PDB entry 4TZ4 | X-ray diffraction, 3.01 A resolution | chains A and C

# Chain A
Protein: DNA damage-binding protein 1
From: Homo sapiens
Reference sequence: Q16531 (DDB1_HUMAN); residue numbers follow UniProt; this construct covers 2-1140
Amino-acid sequence (1146 residues; row label = number of the first residue in the row):
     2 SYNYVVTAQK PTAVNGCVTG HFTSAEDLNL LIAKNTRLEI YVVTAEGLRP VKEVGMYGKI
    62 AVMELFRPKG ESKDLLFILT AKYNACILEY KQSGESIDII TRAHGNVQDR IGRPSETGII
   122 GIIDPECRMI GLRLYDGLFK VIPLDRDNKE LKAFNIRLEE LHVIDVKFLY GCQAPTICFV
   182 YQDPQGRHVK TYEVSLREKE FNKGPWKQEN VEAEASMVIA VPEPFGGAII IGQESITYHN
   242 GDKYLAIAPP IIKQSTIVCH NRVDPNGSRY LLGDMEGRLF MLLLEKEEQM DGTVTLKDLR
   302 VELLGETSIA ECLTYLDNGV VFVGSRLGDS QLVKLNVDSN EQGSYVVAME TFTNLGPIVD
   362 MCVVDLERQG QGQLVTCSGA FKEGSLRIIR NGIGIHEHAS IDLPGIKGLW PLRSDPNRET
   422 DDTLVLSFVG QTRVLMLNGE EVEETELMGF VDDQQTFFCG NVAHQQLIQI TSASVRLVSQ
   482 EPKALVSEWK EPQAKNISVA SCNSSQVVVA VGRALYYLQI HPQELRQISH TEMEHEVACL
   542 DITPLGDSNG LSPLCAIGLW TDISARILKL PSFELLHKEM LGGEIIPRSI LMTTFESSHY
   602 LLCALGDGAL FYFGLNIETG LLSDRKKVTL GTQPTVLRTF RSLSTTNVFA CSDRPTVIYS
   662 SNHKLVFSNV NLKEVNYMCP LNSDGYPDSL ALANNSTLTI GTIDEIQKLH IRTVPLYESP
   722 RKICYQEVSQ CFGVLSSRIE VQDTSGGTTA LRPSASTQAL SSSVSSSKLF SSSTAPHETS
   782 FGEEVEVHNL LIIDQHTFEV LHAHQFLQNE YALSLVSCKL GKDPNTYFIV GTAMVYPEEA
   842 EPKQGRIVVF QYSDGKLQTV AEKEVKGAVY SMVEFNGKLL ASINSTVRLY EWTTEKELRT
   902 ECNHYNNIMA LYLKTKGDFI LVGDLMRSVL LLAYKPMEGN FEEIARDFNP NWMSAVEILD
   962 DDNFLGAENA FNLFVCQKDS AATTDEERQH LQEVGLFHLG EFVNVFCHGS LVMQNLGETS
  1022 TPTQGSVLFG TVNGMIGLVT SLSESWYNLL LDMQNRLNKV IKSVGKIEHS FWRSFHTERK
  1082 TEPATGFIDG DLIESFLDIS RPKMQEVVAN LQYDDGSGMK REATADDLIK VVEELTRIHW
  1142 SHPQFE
Unresolved in the structure: 47-48, 94-96, 210, 288-295, 338-341, 369-371, 418-419, 536-537, 547-550, 561, 577, 585, 626, 644, 662, 745-748, 768-783, 981-986, 1014-1023, 1079-1080, 1118-1120
Disulfide bonds: Cys18-Cys313
Differences from the reference sequence: expression tag (1141-1147)
UniProt features mapped onto this chain:
  - modified residue: Ser2 (N-acetylserine), Lys1067 (N6-acetyllysine), Thr1125 (Phosphothreonine)
  - cross-link: Lys1121 (Glycyl lysine isopeptide (Lys-Gly) (interchain with G-Cter in SUMO2))
  - natural variant: Asp184 to Gln186 (deletion: In WHIKERS), Arg188 (R188Q: In WHIKERS; R188W: In WHIKERS), Glu213 (E213K: In WHIKERS), Phe429 (F429V: In WHIKERS)
  - mutagenesis: Tyr316 to Asn319 (Impairs interaction with DDA1), Glu537 (E537A: Slightly impairs interaction with CUL4A), Trp561 (W561A: Strongly impairs interaction with CUL4A), Glu840 to Glu842 (Impairs interaction with AMBRA1, DTL, DET1, DCAF1, DCAF5, DCAF11 and DCAF8), Met910 to Tyr913 (Impairs interaction with AMBRA1, DTL and DCAF5), Trp953 (W953A: Impairs interaction with AMBRA1, ERCC8, DCAF5 and DCAF11)

# Chain C
Protein: Protein cereblon
From: Homo sapiens
Reference sequence: Q96SW2 (CRBN_HUMAN); residues 48-428 here correspond to UniProt positions 47-427 (UniProt number = residue number - 1)
Amino-acid sequence (381 residues; numbered 48 to 428; the number before each row is that of its first residue):
    48 NFDTSLPTSH TYLGADMEEF HGRTLHDDDS CQVIPVLPQV MMILIPGQTL PLQLFHPQEV
   108 SMVRNLIQKD RTFAVLAYSN VQEREAQFGT TAEIYAYREE QDFGIEIVKV KAIGRQRFKV
   168 LELRTQSDGI QQAKVQILPE CVLPSTMSAV QLESLNKCQI FPSKPVSRED QCSYKWWQKY
   228 QKRKFHCANL TSWPRWLYSL YDAETLMDRI KKQLREWDEN LKDDSLPSNP IDFSYRVAAC
   288 LPIDDVLRIQ LLKIGSAIQR LRCELDIMNK CTSLCCKQCQ ETEITTKNEI FSLSLCGPMA
   348 AYVNPHGYVH ETLTVYKACN LNLIGRPSTE HSWFPGYAWT VAQCKICASH IGWKFTATKK
   408 DMSPQKFWGL TRSALLPTIP D
Unresolved in the structure: 127-131, 173-175, 214-219, 266-271
Bound ions: Zn2+: Cys323, Cys326, Cys391, Cys394
Ligand contacts: S-Lenalidomide (LVY): Val350, Asn351, Pro352, His353, His357, His378, Ser379, Trp380, Trp386, Trp400, Phe402

# Interface between chain A and chain C
Pairs across the interface (82; chain A residue first):
  Asn16(A) - Glu200(C)
  Ala62(A) - Glu200(C)
  Glu117(A) - Gln206(C)
  Glu117(A) - Ile207(C)
  Thr118(A) - Asn203(C)  hydrogen bond (side chain-backbone)
  His163(A) - Ile207(C)
  Ile165(A) - Lys204(C)
  Ile165(A) - Ile207(C)  hydrophobic
  Gln183(A) - Ile207(C)
  Gln183(A) - Phe208(C)
  Gln183(A) - Pro209(C)
  Arg188(A) - Ile207(C)  hydrogen bond (side chain-backbone)
  Arg188(A) - Phe208(C)
  Arg188(A) - Pro209(C)
  Ala214(A) - Pro209(C)
  Glu215(A) - Pro209(C)
  Ser217(A) - Lys204(C)
  Met218(A) - Lys204(C)
  Ile258(A) - Lys204(C)
  Val259(A) - Ser201(C)
  Val259(A) - Leu202(C)  hydrophobic
  Val259(A) - Lys204(C)
  Met276(A) - Leu202(C)  hydrophobic
  Glu312(A) - Leu199(C)
  Glu312(A) - Glu200(C)
  Glu312(A) - Ser201(C)  hydrogen bond
  Arg327(A) - Leu199(C)
  Leu328(A) - Leu237(C)  hydrophobic
  Pro358(A) - Leu237(C)  hydrophobic
  Val360(A) - Asn236(C)
  Val360(A) - Thr238(C)
  Phe382(A) - Asn236(C)
  Arg722(A) - Asn236(C)  hydrogen bond (side chain-backbone)
  Arg722(A) - Thr238(C)  hydrogen bond (side chain-backbone)
  Arg722(A) - Ser239(C)
  Arg722(A) - Trp240(C)
  Glu787(A) - Arg242(C)  salt bridge
  Tyr812(A) - Pro241(C)
  Tyr812(A) - Trp243(C)
  Leu814(A) - Pro241(C)  hydrophobic
  Leu814(A) - Trp243(C)  hydrophobic
  Val836(A) - Trp243(C)
  Pro838(A) - Gln225(C)
  Glu839(A) - Tyr221(C)
  Ala841(A) - Leu247(C)
  Ala841(A) - Arg256(C)
  Glu842(A) - Leu247(C)
  Glu842(A) - Arg256(C)  salt bridge
  Pro843(A) - Trp243(C)  hydrophobic
  Tyr871(A) - Trp243(C)
  Met910(A) - Leu244(C)  hydrophobic
  Met910(A) - Tyr248(C)
  Met910(A) - Arg309(C)
  Leu912(A) - Trp240(C)
  Leu912(A) - Leu244(C)  hydrophobic
  Tyr913(A) - Trp240(C)
  Leu926(A) - Thr193(C)
  Leu926(A) - Tyr245(C)  hydrophobic
  Leu926(A) - Tyr248(C)  hydrophobic
  Met927(A) - Leu190(C)  hydrophobic
  Met927(A) - Tyr248(C)  hydrophobic
  Met927(A) - Ser303(C)
  Met927(A) - Ile305(C)  hydrophobic
  Met927(A) - Gln306(C)
  Ser929(A) - Gln306(C)
  Pro951(A) - Cys188(C)  hydrogen bond (backbone-side chain)
  Pro951(A) - Leu190(C)
  Pro951(A) - Ser303(C)
  Pro951(A) - Gln306(C)
  Asn952(A) - Leu190(C)
  Trp953(A) - Leu190(C)
  Trp953(A) - Pro191(C)  hydrogen bond (side chain-backbone)
  Trp953(A) - Ser192(C)  hydrogen bond (side chain-backbone)
  Trp953(A) - Thr193(C)
  Trp953(A) - Tyr248(C)
  Asn970(A) - Ala196(C)
  Phe972(A) - Ala196(C)
  Asn1005(A) - Leu237(C)  hydrogen bond (side chain-backbone)
  Asn1005(A) - Thr238(C)
  Asn1005(A) - Ser239(C)
  Val1033(A) - Val197(C)  hydrophobic
  Val1033(A) - Leu237(C)
Other interface residues (no listed pair), chain A (57 interface residues in all): Gly119, Val164, Asp166, Thr257, Ser720, Lys723, Ala834, Ala869, Asp925, Phe949, Ser955, Phe1003
Other interface residues (no listed pair), chain C (39 interface residues in all): Cys205, His233, Ala235

# Overview
57 residues of chain A face 39 of chain C across their interface; the contacts include 9 hydrogen bonds and 2
salt bridges. Polar contacts include Glu787(A)-Arg242(C), Glu842(A)-Arg256(C) and Thr118(A)-Asn203(C). Chain C
binds S-Lenalidomide. Curated annotation (UniProt) lists 14 mutagenesis sites on chain A.
Chain A is DNA damage-binding protein 1 and chain C is Protein cereblon, both from Homo sapiens; the
structure, Crystal Structure of Human Cereblon in Complex with DDB1 and Lenalidomide, was determined by X-ray
diffraction.
